PDB entry 3I4N | X-ray diffraction, 3.90 A resolution | chains A and P of the 15 polymer chains in the assembly

Chain A:
Molecule: DNA-directed RNA polymerase II subunit RPB1
Organism: Saccharomyces cerevisiae
Notes: EC 2.7.7.6
UniProtKB: P04050 (RPB1_YEAST); numbering as in UniProt (aligned over 1-1733)
Chain sequence (1733 residues; each row starts with the number of its first residue):
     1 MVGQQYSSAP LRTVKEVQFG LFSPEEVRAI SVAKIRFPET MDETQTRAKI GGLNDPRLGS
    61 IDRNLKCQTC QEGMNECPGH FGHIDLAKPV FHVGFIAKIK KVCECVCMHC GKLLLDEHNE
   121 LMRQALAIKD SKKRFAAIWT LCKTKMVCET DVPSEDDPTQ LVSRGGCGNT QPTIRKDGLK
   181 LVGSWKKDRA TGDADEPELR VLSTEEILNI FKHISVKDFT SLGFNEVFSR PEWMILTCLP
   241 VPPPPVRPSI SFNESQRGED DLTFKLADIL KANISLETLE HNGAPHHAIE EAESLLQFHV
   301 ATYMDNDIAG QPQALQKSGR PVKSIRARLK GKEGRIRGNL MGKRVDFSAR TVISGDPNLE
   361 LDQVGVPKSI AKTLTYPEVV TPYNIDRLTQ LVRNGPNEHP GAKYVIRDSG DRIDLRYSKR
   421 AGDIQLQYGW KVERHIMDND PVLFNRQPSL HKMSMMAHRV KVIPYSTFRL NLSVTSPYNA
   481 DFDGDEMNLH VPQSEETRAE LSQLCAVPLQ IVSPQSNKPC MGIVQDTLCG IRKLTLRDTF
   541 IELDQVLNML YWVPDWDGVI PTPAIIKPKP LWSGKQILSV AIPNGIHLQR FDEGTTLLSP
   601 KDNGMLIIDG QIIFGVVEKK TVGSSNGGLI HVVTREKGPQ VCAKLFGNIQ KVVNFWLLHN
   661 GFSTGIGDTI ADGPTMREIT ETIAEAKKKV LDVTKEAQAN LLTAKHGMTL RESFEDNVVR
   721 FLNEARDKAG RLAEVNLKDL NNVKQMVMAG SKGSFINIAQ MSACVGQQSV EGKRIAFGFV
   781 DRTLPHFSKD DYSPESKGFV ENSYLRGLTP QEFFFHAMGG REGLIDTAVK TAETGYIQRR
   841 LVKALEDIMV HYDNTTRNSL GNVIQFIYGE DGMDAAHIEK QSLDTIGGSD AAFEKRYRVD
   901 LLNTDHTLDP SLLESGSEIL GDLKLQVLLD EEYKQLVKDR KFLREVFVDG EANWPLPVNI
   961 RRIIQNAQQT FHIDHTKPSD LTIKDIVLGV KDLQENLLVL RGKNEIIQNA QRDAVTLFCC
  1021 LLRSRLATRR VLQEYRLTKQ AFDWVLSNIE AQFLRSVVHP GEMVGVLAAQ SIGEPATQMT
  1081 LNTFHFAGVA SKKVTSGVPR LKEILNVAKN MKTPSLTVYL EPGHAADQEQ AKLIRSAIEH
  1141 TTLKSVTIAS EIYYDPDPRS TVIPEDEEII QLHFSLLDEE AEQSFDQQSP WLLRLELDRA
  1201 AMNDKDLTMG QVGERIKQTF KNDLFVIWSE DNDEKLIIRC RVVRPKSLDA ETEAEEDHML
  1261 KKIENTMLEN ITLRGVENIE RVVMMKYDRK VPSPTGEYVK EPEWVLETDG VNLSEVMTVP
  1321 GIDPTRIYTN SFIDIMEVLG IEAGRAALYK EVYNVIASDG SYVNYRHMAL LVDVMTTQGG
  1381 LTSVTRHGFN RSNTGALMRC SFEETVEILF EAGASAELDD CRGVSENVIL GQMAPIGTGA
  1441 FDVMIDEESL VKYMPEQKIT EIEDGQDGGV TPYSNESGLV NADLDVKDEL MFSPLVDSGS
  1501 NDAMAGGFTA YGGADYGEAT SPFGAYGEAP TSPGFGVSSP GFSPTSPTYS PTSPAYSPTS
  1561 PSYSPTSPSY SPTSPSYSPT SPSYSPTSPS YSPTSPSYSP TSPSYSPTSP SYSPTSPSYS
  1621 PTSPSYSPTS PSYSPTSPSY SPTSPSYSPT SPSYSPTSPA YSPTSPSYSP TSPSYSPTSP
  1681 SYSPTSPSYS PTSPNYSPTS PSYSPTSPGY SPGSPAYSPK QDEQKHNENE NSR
Not modelled in the structure: 1, 1082-1092, 1180-1186, 1247-1253, 1456-1733
Bound ions: Zn2+ site 1: Cys67, Cys70, Cys77, His80; Zn2+ site 2: Cys107, Cys110, Cys148, Cys167; Mg2+: Asp481, Asp483, Asp485 (shared with A10(P), U11(P) of chain P)
UniProt features mapped onto this chain:
  - region: Pro248 to Asp260 (Lid loop), Asn306 to Lys323 (Rudder loop), Pro810 to Glu822 (Bridging helix)
  - binding site (Zn(2+)): Cys67, Cys70, Cys77, His80, Cys107, Cys110, Cys148, Cys167
  - binding site (Mg(2+)): Asp481, Asp483, Asp485
  - modified residue: Thr1471 (Phosphothreonine)
  - cross-link (Glycyl lysine isopeptide (Lys-Gly)): Lys695 (interchain with G-Cter in ubiquitin), Lys1246 (interchain with G-Cter in ubiquitin), Lys1350 (interchain with G-Cter in ubiquitin)
  - natural variant: Ser1653 to Pro1659 (deletion: In strain: A364A)
  - mutagenesis: Lys1246 (K1246R: Impairs ubiquitination during transcription stress)

Chain P:
Molecule: 16-nt RNA strand
Sequence (16 nucleotides; numbered -4 to 11; the number before each row is that of its first residue; numbers below 1 keep their minus sign (U-4 is residue -4)):
    -4 UGCAUCUUCC AGGCAU
Not modelled in the structure: -4 to 1
Bound ions: Mg2+: A10, U11 (shared with Asp481(A), Asp483(A), Asp485(A) of chain A)

How chain A and chain P interact:
Pairs across the interface (11; chain A residue first):
  Ile250(A) - U2(P)  sugar contact
  Arg320(A) - U3(P)  hydrogen bond to the sugar
  Arg320(A) - C4(P)  hydrogen bond to the sugar
  Lys323(A) - U3(P)  sugar contact
  Lys323(A) - C4(P)  sugar contact
  Arg446(A) - U11(P)  salt bridge to the phosphate
  Asp481(A) - U11(P)  phosphate contact
  Asp483(A) - A10(P)  phosphate contact
  Asp483(A) - U11(P)  sugar contact
  Asp485(A) - A10(P)  hydrogen bond to the sugar
  Asp485(A) - U11(P)  phosphate contact
Also at the interface, not in a pair above, chain A (8 interface residues in all): Phe252

Summary:
8 residues of chain A face 5 of chain P across their interface; the contacts include 3 hydrogen bonds and 1
salt bridge. Among the polar pairs are Arg320(A)-U3(P), Arg320(A)-C4(P) and Asp485(A)-A10(P).
Here chain A is DNA-directed RNA polymerase II subunit RPB1 (Saccharomyces cerevisiae) and chain P is a 16-nt
RNA strand. Entry 3I4N (8-oxoguanine containing RNA polymerase II elongation complex E) was determined by
X-ray diffraction (same publication as 3I4M).
